Entry 6YWY (electron microscopy, 3.05 A resolution); this record covers chains A and 1 of the 85 polymer chains in the assembly.

== Chain A ==
Molecule: 23S rRNA
Organism: Neurospora crassa
Sequence (3464 nucleotides; numbered 1 to 3464 plus 28 insertion-coded residues; 28 numbers in that range are skipped by the numbering (no residue carries them; nothing is unmodelled there); the number before each row is that of its first residue; a row labelled like 1655A-1655Z holds insertion residues (1655A, then the next letters in order)):
     1 AAAUGUAAUGGAUAUAAAGCUUAUGUUUAUAUAUAUAGACAUAUAUAAGU
    51 AUAUAAAGAGACUACUACCAAUAGCUACACUAUGUAUUAAGGAGAGUAUA
   101 ACUUAAUUUAUGUUUAUGAUUUUAUCAUACCCCUAAAAAUGACACCGAGG
   151 AGCAAGGGUCGGGUUAGCAUCCUGGUUCGUACACCUUGGUGACCUAGGCU
   201 AGUACCAGGUCCCCCUCUAAGGGACUUGUCCCCCUCUAAGGGACUUGCGU
   251 CGGUCCUAUCCUAGGCCGAAUAGGUGAAUAAAUACUUACGGACGGCCUUG
   301 GUCUGUCCUAGAGGUUAUCAACAUAUGAACUCUUAGAGAAAUUACUUAAU
   351 AAACGAAGUGAAUUGAAAUAUCUUAUUAACUUCAGGAAAAGAAAUCAAAC
   401 GAGAUUCUAUGAUUAGUGUGAACGAAAAUAGAGCAGCCUAUUAAAAUAAG
   451 UAAAAUGGCUUUAAAGCUGUUUGAAUAUUGUGGGGAACCUUCCUCAAAGG
   501 CUAAAUAUAAUACAUGAGUUACAGAGAAAAGUACCGUGAGGGAAAGCUUU
   551 GAAAUAGUAGUUUUAUAAGCAGCUCAAGCAAUAAGAAAGCGAGAGCGUAC
   601 CUUUUGCAUAAUGGGUCACCAAGUUAAUUUUAGAUGCGAGCGAAUUUAUU
   651 UAUGUUUUUACUGAUUAAACAAUAUAAUGAAUCAUAAUUAUUUUUGUAAC
   701 GAGUAUUAGUAUUAAAUCUUAAUUUAAUAUUAGUAUAAGUUUUCAGUAUG
   751 GCGGCUACAUAGCAUAAUCUAUGCAGCCAGCCAAUAAUUGGAUUUCCAAU
   801 CCAAUUUCGGUAAUAAAUAGAUGUGCAUAGUUAAACCGAUCAUUAAAAUA
   851 AUGAAUAGUGUCUAAAGUUAGACCCGAAGCCUGGUGAUCUUACUAUAGUC
   901 AGGACUAUAAAGGUCCGAACGGGUUAUCGUUGCAAAGAUAUCCGAAGAAC
   951 UAUGGUAAGCGAGUGAAAGACAACACUGACUAGGAUAGCUGGUUUUCUGC
  1001 GAAACCUAUAAUAGUAGGCAAUUUAAGUAACAUCUUAGUAGGUACAGAAC
  1051 UUAAUCUCAGACAAGAUGUAGAUUUUCAUACCUAUGUUUAGGUAUGAAAU
  1101 GCAUUUUUUUUUGUAUACAUCGGGGGAUCGUGAAGAUUUUAUCGGUGAGU
  1151 AUGUAGACUCGGAAUGACAAAGAUGAAUCUUGAAUAAUCAGACAUAGAAU
  1201 GAUAAGGUUGUAUGUCAAAAGGGAAACAGCCCAGAACAAGAGUUAAGGUU
  1251 CCAAAAUUAUUAUUAAGUGAAAUAAAGAAAGUUUUUAUAUAAGUCGACAA
  1301 GAAGAUGGGCUUGGAAGCAGCCAUAAUUUAAAGAUCUCGUAACAGAGCAC
  1351 UUGUUAAAUCUUAAAAGCAUCGAAAAUUUAACGGAUCUAAAUAAUAUACC
  1401 GAAACCUUGUCCAUAUGUAACAUUAGUAAUAAUAUGCUAUUAAUGUUAUU
  1451 UGAUGGGGUAGCAGAACGUUGAGUGAAUCUUAGAUUUUUUUUUUAUAACU
  1501 AAAUAUAGAUGAUAACUCAAGUGAGAAUGGUGACAUGAGUAACAAAAAAG
  1551 AGUUUAAGGUACCUAAAAGGUAUCUUAGAGUCUCGCCUAAAGCUUAUGGC
  1601 UACGUCAAGUAACGGCCUCUAAGUUUAUAAUCUGAAGAUUAUGACGAUGA
  1651 GAAAA
1655A-1655Z UAACGCGCAGAAGUGCGCUGCUUUGA
1656A-1656B UA
  1676 CUU
  1687 AUGGUACCAACAUUUAAAAGUGAAAAUUGUGCAGGAAGGAUCAGUAUCCU
  1737 UUCAUUCUUAUGUGGGGGAGUGGACAAAACUGAACAGAGUGUAUCUGAAC
  1787 ACAGAUGAGUCCACACCCCCCCCCAUGUAAUGAAUGAAUGACAAACCGUA
  1837 CCUAGAAUCUGAAACAAGUAAGCUAGUAGAGAAUACGAAGGCGUGAAUGA
  1887 GAUAACAAUCAUAAAGGAACUCGGCAAACUAACUACCGUAACUUAGGGAU
  1937 AAGGAGAGCUCAUUAGUCUCGAUUAAUACGAGUAAAAAGGAAGAAGCAUG
  1987 GAAUAUUGUUGUACGACUGUUUAAUUAAAACAAAGCACUUUGCAAAAAGA
  2037 CGAUAAGUCUAAGUAUUGAGUGUGAUUUCUGCCCGAUGCCGGCUGGUUAA
  2087 CGAAUUUUCUAAAUUGAAAAAAAAUUUGGUUUCAGAGGAACCCCCGGUUA
  2137 AUGGCGGCCUUAGCGUGAGGGUCCUAAGGUAGCGAAAUGCCUUGGCCGUU
  2187 AAAUGCGGUCUUGCAUGAAUGAUGUAACGAUACAACAGCUGUCUCUAUGA
  2237 UUGACUCAGUGAAAUUGGAAUAACUGUGCAGAUACAGUUUACCUCUAGUU
  2287 AGACGAGAAGACCCUAUGCAGCUUUACUGUUACUAAUUAUUGAAUACGAU
  2337 UCUGAAAAUUUCCAGUGUAAAAGGUAAUCGAUAAGAUAUAAUUGAAACAC
  2387 CUUUAUUUUUCUAUCGUAUUAUUAAACCUUAAAUUAAGGAACAAUUGUUA
  2437 GAAGACAGUUUAUGCGGGGCACAGGCCCCAUAAAGAGUAAAUGGGUGUGU
  2487 CUAAAAUUUAUAAAUUUAUGUUUGCAAUUUUUUAUAGUGAUUAUAUAUCA
  2537 AAUCAUCUUUAUGCUAUUCAUAGAGUGUAUUUAUUAUAUUCCUUGGGUAC
  2587 AGUAUAAAAAUUAUAUAUGUAUUAAUUUACAUAUAUUUUUUCUAAGAAAU
  2637 UAGGUAAGAUUUUGUUUAUAGAGAAAUUAGAUGUAAAAAAAAAAUCUUAU
  2687 GAGGGCGGUAUUUAAUAAUCCGCUUCUAAUAUUUUUUUGUAGUUAUUAUU
  2737 AUAAAUUUAAUAAUAAUCAUGUUUAUUACUUAAAAAGCUUAAUGGCUUAA
  2787 UCUUGCCUUACUGUUUGAUUAACAACAAAUCUUACAGUCGCGUAAGCGGG
  2837 GCAUAGGAUCACAAGAUACAAAAAGGAAAGAUCUUGGAUUUUUGGAAAAG
  2887 CUACGCUAGGGAUAACAGGCUAAUUUGCGCAAGAGUGUACAAAAUGAGUG
  2937 CGCGGUUUGGCACCUCGAUGUCGGCUUGACUAAUCCUCAUGGAUGCAGAA
  2987 ACUAUGUAGGGUACGACUGUUCGUCGAUUAAAAAGUUACAUGAGCUGGGU
  3037 UAAAUACGUCGUGAGACAGUAUGGUUUCUAUCUUCUAGAGGGAAUUAGAA
  3087 UAUAAUAAGGAUUAACCUUUGUACGAAAGGAACAUGGGGUACUAUUGUUA
  3137 UACCUAGUUGUAUAACAGUUUUAUUAACCUCUGGUUUACCUGUUGUUUAU
  3187 GUGCCUUAUAUUAAUUUCAUGUGUGAUGCUCCGCAAGGAUAUUACAGGGA
  3237 UGUUACCGUCACUUGAGUAAAUACAAUAGCAUAAGCAUGGCAGGAAAGCU
  3287 AAGUUAGUCAAAAAUAAGUGCUGAAAGCAUAUAGGCACGAAAUUUACCUU
  3337 AAGAUAUUUCUUAAAUAUACGUAAGAAAAUAUUACGUUAAUAGGCUUAGU
  3387 UUGUAAUAAUCUAGAGAUUUUAAGGAACUAAGUACUAAUUUUAUAAAAAA
  3437 CUGAAUGAUUAAUAUAUCUUACAUUUUC
Unresolved in the structure: 1-4, 35-40, 121-309, 646-817, 1084-1089, 1433-1437, 1655A-1655Z, 1656A-1656B, 1687, 1728-1828, 1959-1963, 2493-2504, 2525-2528, 2561-2576, 2695-2703, 2738-2743, 3135-3148, 3194-3231, 3460-3464
Metal / ion sites: Mg2+ site 1 near A105 (its only coordinating residue here); Mg2+ site 2 near A312 (its only coordinating residue here); Mg2+ site 3 near A328 (its only coordinating residue here); Mg2+ site 4 near A335 (its only coordinating residue here); Mg2+ site 5: A335, G336; Mg2+ site 6 near A367 (its only coordinating residue here); Mg2+ site 7 near G411 (its only coordinating residue here); K+ site 1: A415, G416; Mg2+ site 8: A448, A497; Mg2+ site 9: A453, G466; Mg2+ site 10 near A453 (its only coordinating residue here); K+ site 2 near A465 (its only coordinating residue here); 105 more Mg2+ sites not listed; 31 more K+ sites not listed
Small-molecule neighbours:
  - NAD (nicotinamide-adenine-dinucleotide): A2755, G2757, U2759, U2760
  - spermine (SPM): U1249, U1250, C1251, A1270, A1271, C1382, G1383, G1384, U1392
Reported in the primary citation:
  - binding site for P-site-tRNA: G2453, G2454

== Chain 1 ==
Name: PEBP-like protein
Organism: Neurospora crassa
Reference sequence: A0A0B0DZ96 (A0A0B0DZ96_NEUCS); numbering as in UniProt (aligned over 1-449)
Amino-acid sequence (449 residues; numbered 1 to 449; the number before each row is that of its first residue):
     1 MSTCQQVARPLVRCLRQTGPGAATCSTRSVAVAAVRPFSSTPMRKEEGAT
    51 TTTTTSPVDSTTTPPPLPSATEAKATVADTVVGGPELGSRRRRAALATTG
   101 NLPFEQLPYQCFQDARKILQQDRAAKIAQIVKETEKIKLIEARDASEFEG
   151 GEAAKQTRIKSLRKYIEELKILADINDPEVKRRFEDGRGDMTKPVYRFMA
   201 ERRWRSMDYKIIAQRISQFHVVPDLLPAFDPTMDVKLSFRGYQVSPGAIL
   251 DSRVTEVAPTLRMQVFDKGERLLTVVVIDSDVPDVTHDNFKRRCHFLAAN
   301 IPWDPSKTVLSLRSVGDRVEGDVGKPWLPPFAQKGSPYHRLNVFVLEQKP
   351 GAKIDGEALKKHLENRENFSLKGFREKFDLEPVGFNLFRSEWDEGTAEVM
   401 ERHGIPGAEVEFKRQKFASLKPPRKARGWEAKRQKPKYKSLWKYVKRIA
Unresolved in the structure: 1-82

== How chain A and chain 1 interact ==
Pairs across the interface - 139 pairs, chain A then chain 1:
  U413(A) - Lys439(1)  base contact
  U413(A) - Ser440(1)  base contact
  A421(A) - Lys443(1)  salt bridge to the phosphate
  A421(A) - Tyr444(1)  hydrogen bond to the phosphate
  A422(A) - Lys443(1)  hydrogen bond to the base
  U629(A) - Pro436(1)  hydrogen bond to the sugar
  U629(A) - Lys437(1)  hydrogen bond to the sugar
  U629(A) - Lys439(1)  phosphate contact
  U630(A) - Pro436(1)  phosphate contact
  U630(A) - Lys437(1)  sugar contact
  U630(A) - Lys439(1)  salt bridge to the phosphate
  A833(A) - Arg447(1)  hydrogen bond to the phosphate
  A834(A) - Arg447(1)  salt bridge to the phosphate
  A850(A) - Lys413(1)  hydrogen bond to the phosphate
  A851(A) - Lys413(1)  salt bridge to the phosphate
  U852(A) - Lys416(1)  salt bridge to the phosphate
  A866(A) - Lys437(1)  sugar contact
  G867(A) - Lys437(1)  sugar contact
  G867(A) - Tyr438(1)  sugar contact
  A1016(A) - Trp429(1)  sugar contact
  G1017(A) - Gly428(1)  hydrogen bond to the phosphate
  G1017(A) - Trp429(1)  sugar contact
  G1017(A) - Lys432(1)  salt bridge to the phosphate
  G1017(A) - Arg433(1)  salt bridge to the phosphate
  G1018(A) - Arg427(1)  hydrogen bond to the phosphate
  G1018(A) - Gly428(1)  hydrogen bond to the phosphate
  G1018(A) - Lys432(1)  salt bridge to the phosphate
  C1019(A) - Arg427(1)  salt bridge to the phosphate
  U1181(A) - Pro423(1)  sugar contact
  G1182(A) - Arg424(1)  phosphate contact
  G1182(A) - Lys425(1)  phosphate contact
  A1183(A) - Lys425(1)  salt bridge to the phosphate
  A1183(A) - Lys435(1)  salt bridge to the phosphate
  A1184(A) - Lys435(1)  salt bridge to the phosphate
  U1185(A) - Lys437(1)  salt bridge to the phosphate
  U2509(A) - Arg91(1)  hydrogen bond to the sugar
  G2510(A) - Thr99(1)  phosphate contact
  G2510(A) - Gly100(1)  hydrogen bond to the base
  G2510(A) - Leu102(1)  hydrogen bond to the base
  G2510(A) - Leu107(1)  base contact
  C2511(A) - Arg91(1)  salt bridge to the phosphate
  C2511(A) - Arg92(1)  hydrogen bond to the base
  C2511(A) - Ala95(1)  base contact
  C2511(A) - Leu96(1)  base contact
  C2511(A) - Thr99(1)  hydrogen bond to the base
  C2511(A) - Gly100(1)  hydrogen bond to the base
  C2511(A) - Arg182(1)  hydrogen bond to the sugar
  A2512(A) - Glu86(1)  base contact
  A2512(A) - Leu87(1)  base contact
  A2512(A) - Gly88(1)  base contact
  A2512(A) - Ser89(1)  sugar contact
  A2512(A) - Arg92(1)  base contact
  A2512(A) - Arg182(1)  salt bridge to the phosphate
  A2512(A) - Asp186(1)  hydrogen bond to the sugar
  A2513(A) - Glu185(1)  hydrogen bond to the sugar
  A2513(A) - Asp186(1)  sugar contact
  U2514(A) - Arg203(1)  sugar contact
  U2517(A) - Tyr242(1)  phosphate contact
  U2517(A) - Gln243(1)  hydrogen bond to the phosphate
  U2518(A) - Tyr242(1)  hydrogen bond to the phosphate
  U2524(A) - Arg318(1)  sugar contact
  A2529(A) - Thr260(1)  hydrogen bond to the phosphate
  U2530(A) - Ser238(1)  hydrogen bond to the phosphate
  U2530(A) - Gly241(1)  phosphate contact
  U2530(A) - Thr260(1)  phosphate contact
  U2530(A) - Val309(1)  phosphate contact
  A2531(A) - Arg262(1)  salt bridge to the phosphate
  U2532(A) - Pro85(1)  sugar contact
  A2533(A) - Gly88(1)  sugar contact
  A2533(A) - Ser89(1)  phosphate contact
  U2534(A) - Ser89(1)  phosphate contact
  U2534(A) - Arg90(1)  hydrogen bond to the phosphate
  C2535(A) - Arg90(1)  salt bridge to the phosphate
  A2673(A) - Lys164(1)  sugar contact
  U2686(A) - Asn289(1)  base contact
  U2686(A) - Phe290(1)  hydrogen bond to the base
  U2686(A) - Arg292(1)  hydrogen bond to the base
  U2686(A) - Asn368(1)  hydrogen bond to the base
  G2687(A) - Arg292(1)  salt bridge to the phosphate
  G2687(A) - Ser370(1)  hydrogen bond to the phosphate
  G2687(A) - Lys372(1)  salt bridge to the phosphate
  G2687(A) - Gly373(1)  sugar contact
  A2688(A) - Arg366(1)  salt bridge to the phosphate
  A2688(A) - Ser370(1)  phosphate contact
  G2689(A) - Asn365(1)  hydrogen bond to the base
  G2689(A) - Arg366(1)  salt bridge to the phosphate
  G2689(A) - Glu367(1)  hydrogen bond to the base
  G2689(A) - Asn368(1)  base contact
  A2704(A) - Glu367(1)  base contact
  U2705(A) - His287(1)  hydrogen bond to the base
  U2713(A) - Glu376(1)  sugar contact
  A2714(A) - Glu376(1)  sugar contact
  U2724(A) - Ala153(1)  sugar contact
  G2725(A) - Gly150(1)  phosphate contact
  G2725(A) - Thr157(1)  hydrogen bond to the sugar
  A2727(A) - Thr157(1)  hydrogen bond to the sugar
  A2727(A) - Arg158(1)  sugar contact
  A2727(A) - Ser161(1)  hydrogen bond to the sugar
  G2728(A) - Arg158(1)  salt bridge to the phosphate
  G2728(A) - Ser161(1)  sugar contact
  G2728(A) - Leu162(1)  phosphate contact
  G2728(A) - Tyr165(1)  sugar contact
  U2729(A) - Glu133(1)  phosphate contact
  U2729(A) - Lys136(1)  salt bridge to the phosphate
  U2729(A) - Tyr165(1)  sugar contact
  U2730(A) - Gln129(1)  phosphate contact
  A2746(A) - Lys136(1)  salt bridge to the phosphate
  A2746(A) - Arg143(1)  phosphate contact
  U2747(A) - Arg143(1)  salt bridge to the phosphate
  U2747(A) - Arg158(1)  salt bridge to the phosphate
  A2748(A) - Glu149(1)  phosphate contact
  U2756(A) - Lys126(1)  hydrogen bond to the base
  U2756(A) - Leu172(1)  sugar contact
  U2756(A) - Ile175(1)  sugar contact
  U2756(A) - Asn176(1)  base contact
  G2757(A) - Arg202(1)  salt bridge to the phosphate
  G2803(A) - Phe417(1)  sugar contact
  G2803(A) - Ala418(1)  sugar contact
  G2803(A) - Ser419(1)  hydrogen bond to the phosphate
  A2804(A) - Ser419(1)  phosphate contact
  A2804(A) - Leu420(1)  hydrogen bond to the phosphate
  A2804(A) - Lys421(1)  phosphate contact
  U2805(A) - Lys421(1)  salt bridge to the phosphate
  A2807(A) - Lys421(1)  salt bridge to the phosphate
  A2807(A) - Pro422(1)  hydrogen bond to the base
  A2807(A) - Arg424(1)  hydrogen bond to the sugar
  A2811(A) - Arg427(1)  salt bridge to the phosphate
  C2812(A) - Arg427(1)  salt bridge to the phosphate
  C2812(A) - Gly428(1)  sugar contact
  A2820(A) - Arg414(1)  sugar contact
  U2829(A) - Gln214(1)  hydrogen bond to the base
  U2829(A) - Arg215(1)  hydrogen bond to the base
  A2830(A) - Gln214(1)  base contact
  A2830(A) - Arg215(1)  sugar contact
  A2830(A) - Gln218(1)  hydrogen bond to the sugar
  A2831(A) - Gln218(1)  hydrogen bond to the sugar
  A2831(A) - Phe219(1)  sugar contact
  A2831(A) - Arg389(1)  salt bridge to the phosphate
  G2832(A) - Tyr338(1)  hydrogen bond to the phosphate
Other interface residues (no listed pair), chain A (72 interface residues in all): U868, U2508, U2726, A2745
Other interface residues (no listed pair), chain 1 (99 interface residues in all): Pro103, Phe104, Lys132, Ala154, Ile211, Arg240, Asp284, Lys291, Ser311, Arg313, Ala426

== Overview ==
72 residues of chain A and 99 residues of chain 1 are in contact; the contacts include 43 hydrogen bonds and
32 salt bridges. Polar contacts include A422(A)-Lys443(1), G2510(A)-Gly100(1) and G2510(A)-Leu102(1). Ligands
of chain A: spermine and NAD. The paper reports a binding site for P-site-tRNA at G2453(A) and G2454(A).
Chain A is 23S rRNA and chain 1 is PEBP-like protein, both from Neurospora crassa; the structure, The
structure of the mitoribosome from Neurospora crassa with bound tRNA at the P-site, was determined by electron
microscopy together with 6YW5, 6YWE, 6YWS, 6YWV and 6YWX from the same study.
